PDB entry 5W43 | X-ray diffraction, 3.15 A resolution | chains B and F of the 4 polymer chains in the assembly

== Chain B ==
Name: Transcriptional regulatory protein RcsB
Organism: Escherichia coli str. K-12 substr. MG1655
Reference sequence: P0DMC7 (RCSB_ECOLI); numbering as in UniProt (aligned over 1-216)
Chain sequence (216 residues; row label = number of the first residue in the row):
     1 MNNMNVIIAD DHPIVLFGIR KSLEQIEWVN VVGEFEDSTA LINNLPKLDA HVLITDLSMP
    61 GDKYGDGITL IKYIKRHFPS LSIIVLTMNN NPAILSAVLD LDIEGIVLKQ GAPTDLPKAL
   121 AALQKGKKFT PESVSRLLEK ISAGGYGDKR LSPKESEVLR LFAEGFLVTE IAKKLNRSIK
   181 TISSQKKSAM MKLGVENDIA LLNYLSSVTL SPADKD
Disordered / not traced: 1, 126-130, 142-148, 208-216
Curated features (UniProtKB/Swiss-Prot):
  - DNA-binding region: Val168 to Lys187 (H-T-H motif)
  - modified residue: Asp56 (4-aspartylphosphate)
Reported in the primary citation:
  - binding site for the 22-nt DNA strand: Ser152, Lys154, Val168, Thr169, Arg177, Ser178, Lys180, Thr181, Ser183, Ser184, Gln185, Lys186, Lys187, Lys192
  - binding site for the 22-nt DNA strand (chain F): Lys180, Ser184
  - post-translational modification sites: Asp56, Lys154, Lys180 (citing earlier work)

== Chain F ==
Molecule: 22-nt DNA strand
Sequence (22 nucleotides; each row starts with the number of its first residue):
    23 TATCTAAGAT TTTTCCTAAA TC

== Chain B / chain F interface ==
Pairs across the interface (18):
  Ser152(B) - DT25(F)  phosphate contact
  Ser152(B) - DC26(F)  hydrogen bond to the phosphate
  Pro153(B) - DC26(F)  phosphate contact
  Lys154(B) - DC26(F)  phosphate contact
  Lys154(B) - DT27(F)  salt bridge to the phosphate
  Arg177(B) - DT27(F)  salt bridge to the phosphate
  Arg177(B) - DA28(F)  phosphate contact
  Ser178(B) - DA28(F)  hydrogen bond to the phosphate
  Lys180(B) - DA28(F)  base contact
  Lys180(B) - DA29(F)  base contact
  Lys180(B) - DG30(F)  hydrogen bond to the base
  Lys180(B) - DA31(F)  base contact
  Thr181(B) - DT27(F)  sugar contact
  Thr181(B) - DA28(F)  hydrogen bond to the phosphate
  Ser184(B) - DA28(F)  hydrogen bond to the base
  Gln185(B) - DC26(F)  sugar contact
  Gln185(B) - DT27(F)  hydrogen bond to the phosphate
  Lys192(B) - DT25(F)  salt bridge to the phosphate
Other interface residues (no listed pair), chain B (11 interface residues in all): Glu155

== Summary ==
11 residues of chain B face 7 of chain F across their interface, with 6 hydrogen bonds and 3 salt bridges.
Polar contacts include Lys180(B)-DG30(F), Ser184(B)-DA28(F) and Ser152(B)-DC26(F). From the paper: a binding
site for the 22-nt DNA strand at Ser152(B), Lys154(B) and Val168(B) among others; a binding site for the 22-nt
DNA strand (chain F) at Lys180(B) and Ser184(B).
Here chain B is Transcriptional regulatory protein RcsB (Escherichia coli str. K-12 substr. MG1655) and chain
F is a 22-nt DNA strand. Entry 5W43 (Structure of the two-component response regulator RcsB-DNA complex) was
determined by X-ray diffraction, deposited together with 5VXN.
